PDB entry 6YSG | X-ray diffraction, 2.54 A resolution | chains A and B

# Chain A (and B)
Molecule: Mg-chelatase subunit ChlH
Organism: Synechocystis sp. PCC 6803 substr. Kazusa
Notes: chain B of this document is another copy of the same molecule, construct and numbering; everything in this record applies to it too
UniProt: P73020 (P73020_SYNY3); numbering as in UniProt (aligned over 1-1331)
Chain sequence (1351 residues; row label = number of the first residue in the row; numbers below 1 keep their minus sign (Met-19 is residue -19)):
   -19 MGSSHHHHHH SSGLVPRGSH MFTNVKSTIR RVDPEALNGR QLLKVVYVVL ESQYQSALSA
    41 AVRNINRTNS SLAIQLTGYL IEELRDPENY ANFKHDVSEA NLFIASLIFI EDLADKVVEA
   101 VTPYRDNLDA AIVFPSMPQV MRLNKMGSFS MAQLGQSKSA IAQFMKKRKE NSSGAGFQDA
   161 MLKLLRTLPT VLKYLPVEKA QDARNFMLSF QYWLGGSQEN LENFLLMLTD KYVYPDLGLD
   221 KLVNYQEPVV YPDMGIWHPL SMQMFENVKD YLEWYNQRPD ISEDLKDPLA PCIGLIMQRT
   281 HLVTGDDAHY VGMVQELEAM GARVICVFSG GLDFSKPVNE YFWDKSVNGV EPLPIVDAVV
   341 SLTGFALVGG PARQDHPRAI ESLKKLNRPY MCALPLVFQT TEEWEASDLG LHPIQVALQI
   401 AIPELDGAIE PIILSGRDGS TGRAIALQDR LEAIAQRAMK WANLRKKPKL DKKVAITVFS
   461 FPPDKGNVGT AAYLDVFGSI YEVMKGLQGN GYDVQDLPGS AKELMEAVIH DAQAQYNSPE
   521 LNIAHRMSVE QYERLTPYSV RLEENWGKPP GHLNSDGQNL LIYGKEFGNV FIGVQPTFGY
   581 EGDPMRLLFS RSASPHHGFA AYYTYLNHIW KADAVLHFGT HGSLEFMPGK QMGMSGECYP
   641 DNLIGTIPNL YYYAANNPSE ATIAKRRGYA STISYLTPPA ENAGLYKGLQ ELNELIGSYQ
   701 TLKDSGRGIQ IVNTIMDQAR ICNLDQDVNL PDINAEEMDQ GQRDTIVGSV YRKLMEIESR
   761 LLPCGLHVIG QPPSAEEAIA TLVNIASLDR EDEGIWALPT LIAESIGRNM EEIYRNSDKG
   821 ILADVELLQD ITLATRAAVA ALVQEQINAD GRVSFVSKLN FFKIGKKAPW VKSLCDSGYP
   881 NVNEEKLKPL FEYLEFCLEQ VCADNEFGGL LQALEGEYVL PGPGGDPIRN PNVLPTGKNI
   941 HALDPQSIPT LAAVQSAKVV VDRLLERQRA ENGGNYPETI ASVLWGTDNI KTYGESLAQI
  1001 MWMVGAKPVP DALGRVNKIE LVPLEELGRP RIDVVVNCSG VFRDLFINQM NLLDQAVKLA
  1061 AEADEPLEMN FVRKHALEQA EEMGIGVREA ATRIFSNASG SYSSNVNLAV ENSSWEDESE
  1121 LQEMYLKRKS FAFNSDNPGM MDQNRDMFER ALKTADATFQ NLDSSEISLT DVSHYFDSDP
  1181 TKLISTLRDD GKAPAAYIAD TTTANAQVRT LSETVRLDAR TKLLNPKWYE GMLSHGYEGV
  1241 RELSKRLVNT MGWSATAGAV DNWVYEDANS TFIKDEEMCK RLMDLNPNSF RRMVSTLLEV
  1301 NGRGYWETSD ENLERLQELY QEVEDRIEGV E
Disordered / not traced: -19 to 0, 148-157, 216-231, 325-331, 350-352, 380-391, 415-423, 631-639, 1331 (chain B: -19 to -1, 146-156, 220-231, 325-331, 350-352, 380-391, 414-424, 465-469, 579-593, 621-624, 627-644, 860-867, 1331)
Differences from the reference sequence: initiating methionine (-19); expression tag (-18 to 0)
Reported in the primary citation:
  - mutagenesis - R667A (Kd 9.26 uM), T987A, D988A, K991A (Kd 4.53 uM), S1039A, V1041A, K1129A: decreased binding to DIX
  - mutagenesis - Y653T, E660D, T987A, D988A, K991A, S1039A, V1041A, S1103A, K1129A, S1178A: decreased catalytic activity
  - mutagenesis - D1177A: increased catalytic activity
  - mutagenesis - E625D, E625H, E625K, E625Q, E660H, E660Q, E660R, E660W, R667A, R667E, R667K: abolished catalytic activity
  - contacts within the chain: Asn656-Lys991 (backbone contact), Arg667-Tyr1102 (hydrogen bond), Lys991-Asp1163 (hydrogen bond)
  - mutagenesis - H1174V: unchanged catalytic activity
  - mutagenesis - E625D (Kd=0.91+/-0.40 uM), Y653T (Kd=2.15+/-1.40 uM), E660D (Kd = 3.05 uM), E660W (Kd = 0.30 uM), H1174V (Kd= 0.77), D1177A: unchanged binding to DIX
  - catalytic residues: Glu660
  - conformationally variable residues (order/disorder transition): Gln575 to Asp583, Phe618 to Lys630

# How chain A and chain B interact
Residue-residue contacts (60; chain A residue first):
  Met1(A) - Leu1024(B)  hydrophobic
  Met1(A) - Asp1064(B)
  Met1(A) - Pro1066(B)
  Phe2(A) - Pro1023(B)
  Phe2(A) - Leu1024(B)  hydrogen bond (backbone-backbone)
  Phe2(A) - Glu1025(B)  hydrogen bond (backbone-backbone)
  Thr3(A) - Pro1023(B)
  Thr3(A) - Glu1025(B)
  Val5(A) - Leu1021(B)  hydrophobic
  Val5(A) - Val1022(B)
  Val5(A) - Pro1023(B)  hydrophobic
  Val5(A) - Arg1031(B)
  Lys6(A) - Ala1063(B)
  Lys6(A) - Asp1064(B)  hydrogen bond (backbone-backbone)
  Ser7(A) - Glu1062(B)
  Thr8(A) - Glu1062(B)  hydrogen bond (side chain-backbone)
  Thr8(A) - Asp1064(B)
  Thr8(A) - Arg1073(B)
  Ile9(A) - Glu1062(B)
  Glu15(A) - Asn1134(B)  hydrogen bond
  Glu15(A) - Asp1136(B)
  Glu15(A) - Asn1137(B)
  Arg43(A) - Glu1062(B)  salt bridge
  Arg43(A) - Arg1088(B)
  Arg43(A) - Asp1136(B)
  Arg47(A) - Asn1051(B)
  Arg47(A) - Gln1055(B)  hydrogen bond
  Arg47(A) - Ser1135(B)  hydrogen bond (side chain-backbone)
  Arg47(A) - Pro1138(B)
  Gln198(A) - Lys1018(B)
  Glu199(A) - Lys1018(B)  salt bridge
  Asp1011(A) - Glu199(B)
  Lys1018(A) - Gln198(B)
  Lys1018(A) - Glu199(B)  salt bridge
  Leu1021(A) - Val5(B)  hydrophobic
  Val1022(A) - Val5(B)
  Pro1023(A) - Phe2(B)
  Pro1023(A) - Thr3(B)
  Pro1023(A) - Val5(B)
  Leu1024(A) - Phe2(B)  hydrogen bond (backbone-backbone)
  Glu1025(A) - Phe2(B)  hydrogen bond (backbone-backbone)
  Glu1025(A) - Thr3(B)
  Asn1051(A) - Arg47(B)
  Gln1055(A) - Arg47(B)
  Glu1062(A) - Ser7(B)
  Glu1062(A) - Thr8(B)  hydrogen bond (backbone-side chain)
  Glu1062(A) - Ile9(B)
  Ala1063(A) - Lys6(B)
  Asp1064(A) - Met1(B)
  Asp1064(A) - Lys6(B)  hydrogen bond (backbone-backbone)
  Asp1064(A) - Thr8(B)
  Pro1066(A) - Met1(B)
  Arg1073(A) - Thr8(B)
  Arg1088(A) - Arg43(B)
  Asn1134(A) - Glu15(B)  hydrogen bond
  Ser1135(A) - Arg47(B)  hydrogen bond (backbone-side chain)
  Asp1136(A) - Glu15(B)
  Asp1136(A) - Arg43(B)  salt bridge
  Asn1137(A) - Glu15(B)
  Pro1138(A) - Arg47(B)
Interface residues without a listed pair, chain A (37 interface residues in all): Asn4, Arg353, Glu1065, Met1069
Interface residues without a listed pair, chain B (38 interface residues in all): Asn4, Glu246, Asp1011, Glu1065, Met1069

# In short
The interface between chain A and chain B involves 37 residues on one side and 38 on the other, with 13
hydrogen bonds and 4 salt bridges. Polar pairs include Arg43(A)-Glu1062(B), Glu199(A)-Lys1018(B) and
Asp1136(A)-Arg43(B). The paper reports the catalytic residue Glu660(A); E625D, E625H and E625K of chain A,
among others, abolish catalytic activity; 23 substitutions were tested in all.
Both chains are Mg-chelatase subunit ChlH (Synechocystis sp. PCC 6803 substr. Kazusa). Entry 6YSG (Magnesium
chelatase H subunit (ChlH) from Synechocystis sp.PCC6803 to 2.54 A resolution) was determined by X-ray
diffraction together with 6YS9, 6YT0, 6YTJ and 6YTN from the same study.
